PDB entry 7Z1M | electron microscopy, 3.40 A resolution | chains O and Q of the 20 polymer chains in the assembly

# Chain O
Protein: DNA-directed RNA polymerase III subunit RPC3
From: Saccharomyces cerevisiae W303
Reference sequence: P32349 (RPC3_YEAST); residues 1-654 here = UniProt positions 1-654
Amino-acid sequence (654 residues; numbered 1 to 654; the number before each row is that of its first residue):
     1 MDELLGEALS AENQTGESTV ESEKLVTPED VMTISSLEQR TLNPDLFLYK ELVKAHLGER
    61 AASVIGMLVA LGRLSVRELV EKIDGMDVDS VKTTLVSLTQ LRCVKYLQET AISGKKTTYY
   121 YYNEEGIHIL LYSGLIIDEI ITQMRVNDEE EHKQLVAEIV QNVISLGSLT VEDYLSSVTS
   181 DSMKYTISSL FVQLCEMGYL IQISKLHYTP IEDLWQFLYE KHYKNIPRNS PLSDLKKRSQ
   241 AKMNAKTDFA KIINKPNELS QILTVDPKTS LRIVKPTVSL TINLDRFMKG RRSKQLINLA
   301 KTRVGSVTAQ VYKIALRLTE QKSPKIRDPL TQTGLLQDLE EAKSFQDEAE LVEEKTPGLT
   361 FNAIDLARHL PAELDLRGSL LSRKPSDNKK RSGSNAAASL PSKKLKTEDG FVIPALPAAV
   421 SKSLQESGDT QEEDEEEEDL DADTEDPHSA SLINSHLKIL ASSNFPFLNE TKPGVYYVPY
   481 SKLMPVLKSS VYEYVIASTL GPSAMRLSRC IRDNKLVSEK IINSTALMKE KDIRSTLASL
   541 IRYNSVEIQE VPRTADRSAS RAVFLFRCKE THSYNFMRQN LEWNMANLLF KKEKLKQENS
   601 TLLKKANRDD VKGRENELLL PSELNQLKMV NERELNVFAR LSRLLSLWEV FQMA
Not modelled in the structure: 1-21, 385-446, 654

# Chain Q
Protein: DNA-directed RNA polymerase III subunit RPC7
From: Saccharomyces cerevisiae W303
Reference sequence: P17890 (RPC7_YEAST); numbering as in UniProt (aligned over 1-251)
Amino-acid sequence (251 residues; row label = number of the first residue in the row):
     1 MSSYRGGSRG GGSNYMSNLP FGLGYGDVGK NHITEFPSIP LPINGPITNK ERSLAVKYIN
    61 FGKTVKDGPF YTGSMSLIID QQENSKSGKR KPNIILDEDD TNDGIERYSD KYLKKRKIGI
   121 SIDDHPYNLN LFPNELYNVM GINKKKLLAI SKFNNADDVF TGTGLQDENI GLSMLAKLKE
   181 LAEDVDDAST GDGAAKGSKT GEGEDDDLAD DDFEEDEDEE DDDDYNAEKY FNNGDDDDYG
   241 DEEDPNEEAA F
Not modelled in the structure: 1-13, 76-100, 162-251

# How chain O and chain Q interact
Pairs across the interface (102):
  Val-31(O) / Glu-35(Q)
  Ser-35(O) / Glu-35(Q)
  Ser-35(O) / Phe-36(Q)
  Leu-37(O) / Glu-35(Q)
  Arg-40(O) / Glu-35(Q)  salt bridge
  His-56(O) / Phe-61(Q)
  His-56(O) / Val-65(Q)
  Leu-57(O) / Val-65(Q)  hydrophobic
  Leu-57(O) / Phe-70(Q)
  Gly-58(O) / Thr-72(Q)
  Gly-58(O) / Gly-73(Q)
  Glu-59(O) / Thr-72(Q)  hydrogen bond (backbone-backbone)
  Glu-59(O) / Gly-73(Q)
  Arg-60(O) / Thr-72(Q)  hydrogen bond (backbone-backbone)
  Arg-60(O) / Ser-74(Q)
  Ala-61(O) / Thr-72(Q)
  Val-76(O) / Glu-135(Q)
  Asp-89(O) / Val-139(Q)
  Lys-92(O) / Glu-135(Q)  hydrogen bond (side chain-backbone)
  Lys-92(O) / Leu-136(Q)
  Lys-92(O) / Asn-138(Q)  hydrogen bond
  Thr-93(O) / Ile-122(Q)
  Thr-93(O) / Val-139(Q)
  Val-96(O) / Phe-132(Q)
  Val-96(O) / Leu-136(Q)  hydrophobic
  Val-96(O) / Val-139(Q)  hydrophobic
  Val-96(O) / Met-140(Q)  hydrophobic
  Ser-97(O) / Phe-70(Q)
  Thr-99(O) / Phe-132(Q)
  Gln-100(O) / Phe-70(Q)
  Gln-100(O) / Tyr-127(Q)
  Gln-100(O) / Phe-132(Q)
  Leu-101(O) / Phe-70(Q)  hydrophobic
  Tyr-106(O) / Asn-130(Q)
  Tyr-106(O) / Leu-131(Q)  hydrogen bond (side chain-backbone)
  Tyr-106(O) / Phe-132(Q)
  Tyr-106(O) / Pro-133(Q)  hydrophobic
  Gln-108(O) / Asn-134(Q)
  Thr-118(O) / Glu-135(Q)  hydrogen bond
  Tyr-120(O) / Glu-135(Q)  hydrogen bond
  Tyr-120(O) / Leu-136(Q)
  Leu-130(O) / Phe-61(Q)  hydrophobic
  Leu-131(O) / Tyr-58(Q)  hydrogen bond (backbone-side chain)
  Tyr-132(O) / Tyr-58(Q)
  Ser-133(O) / Tyr-58(Q)
  Ser-133(O) / Phe-61(Q)
  Gly-134(O) / Leu-54(Q)
  Gly-134(O) / Tyr-58(Q)
  Leu-135(O) / Tyr-58(Q)
  Ile-137(O) / Lys-57(Q)
  Asp-138(O) / Leu-54(Q)
  Gln-154(O) / Phe-153(Q)
  Gln-154(O) / Asn-155(Q)
  Ala-157(O) / Phe-153(Q)  hydrophobic
  Glu-158(O) / Lys-152(Q)  salt bridge
  Gln-161(O) / Asn-60(Q)
  Gln-161(O) / Thr-64(Q)  hydrogen bond
  Gln-161(O) / Ser-151(Q)
  Gln-161(O) / Phe-153(Q)
  Asn-162(O) / Ile-150(Q)
  Asn-162(O) / Ser-151(Q)
  Ile-164(O) / Phe-61(Q)  hydrophobic
  Leu-166(O) / His-125(Q)
  Leu-166(O) / Leu-148(Q)  hydrophobic
  Ser-168(O) / Leu-131(Q)
  Asp-173(O) / Pro-126(Q)
  Tyr-174(O) / Ile-150(Q)  hydrophobic
  Ser-177(O) / Ile-150(Q)
  Ile-203(O) / Leu-131(Q)  hydrophobic
  Ser-204(O) / Leu-131(Q)
  Lys-205(O) / Asn-130(Q)  hydrogen bond (side chain-backbone)
  Tyr-208(O) / Leu-131(Q)  hydrophobic
  Ser-279(O) / Asn-128(Q)
  Ser-498(O) / Pro-42(Q)
  Thr-499(O) / Ile-39(Q)
  Thr-499(O) / Leu-41(Q)
  Leu-500(O) / Ile-39(Q)  hydrophobic
  Leu-581(O) / Leu-41(Q)  hydrophobic
  Asn-584(O) / Leu-41(Q)
  Asn-616(O) / Phe-160(Q)
  Lys-628(O) / Thr-161(Q)  hydrogen bond
  Asn-631(O) / Val-159(Q)
  Asn-631(O) / Thr-161(Q)
  Glu-632(O) / Thr-161(Q)
  Glu-634(O) / Ile-59(Q)
  Leu-635(O) / Arg-52(Q)
  Leu-635(O) / Ala-55(Q)  hydrophobic
  Leu-635(O) / Ile-59(Q)  hydrophobic
  Leu-635(O) / Val-159(Q)  hydrophobic
  Asn-636(O) / Ile-47(Q)
  Phe-638(O) / Ala-55(Q)
  Phe-638(O) / Tyr-58(Q)  hydrophobic
  Phe-638(O) / Ile-59(Q)  hydrophobic
  Ala-639(O) / Ile-47(Q)  hydrophobic
  Arg-640(O) / Ile-43(Q)
  Arg-640(O) / Asn-44(Q)
  Ser-642(O) / Leu-54(Q)
  Arg-643(O) / Ile-43(Q)  hydrogen bond (side chain-backbone)
  Arg-643(O) / Gly-45(Q)
  Arg-643(O) / Pro-46(Q)  hydrogen bond (side chain-backbone)
  Leu-644(O) / Ile-43(Q)  hydrophobic
  Leu-645(O) / Tyr-58(Q)
Other interface residues (no listed pair), chain O (73 interface residues in all): Val-26, Met-86, Thr-94, Leu-95, Ser-165, Val-495, Leu-647
Other interface residues (no listed pair), chain Q (55 interface residues in all): Pro-40, Glu-51, Ser-53, Lys-66, Tyr-71, Met-75, Ala-149

# Overview
73 residues of chain O face 55 of chain Q across their interface, with 13 hydrogen bonds and 2 salt bridges.
Among the polar pairs are Arg-40(O)/Glu-35(Q), Glu-158(O)/Lys-152(Q) and Lys-92(O)/Glu-135(Q).
Chain O is DNA-directed RNA polymerase III subunit RPC3 and chain Q is DNA-directed RNA polymerase III subunit
RPC7, both from Saccharomyces cerevisiae W303; the structure, Structure of yeast RNA Polymerase III Elongation
Complex (EC), was determined by electron microscopy, deposited together with 7Z1L, 7Z1N and 7Z1O.
